PDB entry 8ABA | electron microscopy, 3.20 A resolution | chains C and A of the 20 polymer chains in the assembly

== Chain C ==
Protein: Cytochrome b
From: Yarrowia lipolytica
Reference sequence: Q9B6D0 (CYB_YARLI); numbering as in UniProt (aligned over 1-385)
Amino-acid sequence (385 residues; row label = number of the first residue in the row):
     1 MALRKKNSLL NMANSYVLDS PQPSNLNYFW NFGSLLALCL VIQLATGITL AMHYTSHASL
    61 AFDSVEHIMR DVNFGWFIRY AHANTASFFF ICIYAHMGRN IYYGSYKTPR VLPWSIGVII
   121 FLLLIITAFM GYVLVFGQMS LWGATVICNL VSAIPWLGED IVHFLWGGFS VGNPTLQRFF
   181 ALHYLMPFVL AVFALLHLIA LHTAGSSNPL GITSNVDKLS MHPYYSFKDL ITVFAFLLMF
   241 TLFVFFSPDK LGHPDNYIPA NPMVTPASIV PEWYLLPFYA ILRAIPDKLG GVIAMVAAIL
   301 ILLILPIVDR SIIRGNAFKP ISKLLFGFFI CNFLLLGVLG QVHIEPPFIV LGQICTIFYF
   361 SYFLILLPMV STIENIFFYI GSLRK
Unresolved in the structure: 384-385
Bound ions: heme Fe site 1: His-82, His-183; heme Fe site 2: His-96, His-197
Ligand contacts:
  - heme (HEM), molecule 1: Trp-30, Phe-32, Gly-33, Ser-34, Leu-36, Ala-37, Leu-40, Phe-89, Ile-93, His-96, Met-97, Arg-99, Asn-100, Ser-105, Arg-110, Pro-113, Trp-114, Gly-117, Val-118, Ile-120, Phe-121, Leu-190, Ala-194, His-197, Leu-198, Leu-201, Ser-206, Ser-207
  - heme (HEM), molecule 2: Leu-40, Gln-43, Leu-44, Gly-47, Ile-48, Leu-50, Ala-51, Tyr-54, Val-65, Arg-79, His-82, Ala-83, Ala-86, Phe-89, Leu-124, Thr-127, Ala-128, Gly-131, Tyr-132, Leu-134, Val-135, Phe-180, His-183, Tyr-184, Pro-187, Leu-190, Glu-272, Tyr-274
  - 1,2-diacyl-sn-glycero-3-phosphocholine (PC1): Asn-27, Phe-29, Tyr-94, Ala-95, Gly-98, Arg-99, Tyr-102, Tyr-103, Pro-209, Leu-210, Ala-317, Lys-323, Phe-326, Gly-327, Ile-330, Cys-331, Phe-333
  - phosphatidylethanolamine (PTY), molecule 1: Ser-34, Ala-37, Leu-38, Val-41, His-222, Pro-223, Ser-226, Phe-227, Asp-229, Leu-230, Val-233, Phe-234
  - phosphatidylethanolamine (PTY), molecule 2: Phe-74, Phe-77, Leu-237, Phe-240, Phe-245
Curated features (UniProtKB/Swiss-Prot):
  - binding site (heme b): His-82, His-96, His-183, His-197
  - binding site (a ubiquinone): His-202

== Chain A ==
Protein: YALI0A14806p
From: Yarrowia lipolytica
Reference sequence: Q6CGY9 (Q6CGY9_YARLI); numbering as in UniProt (aligned over 1-474)
Amino-acid sequence (474 residues; each row starts with the number of its first residue):
     1 MNSLLRLPAL KRGVFTMSKR GLATTVSPKT RTSNLKNGLT IASESNPLVQ TATVGVWIDA
    61 GSRNENAYNN GTAHFFEHLA FKGTDKRSQH QLELDIENMG GHLNAYTSRE STVYYAKSFK
   121 DDVPKSVEIL ADILQHSKLA ESAIDREREV ITRELEEVNK QYEEVVFDHL HATAFMNQPL
   181 GRTILGPREN IQTITNTELR KFITENYTAD RMVLVGAGAV DHDALVELAE KYFSHLPSSQ
   241 SPVPLGTPRS SGEDANQNPI PNFVGSEVRL RDDTMPVAHI AIAVEGVSWT SEDYYTALVA
   301 QAIIGNYDRA VGTSRHQGSR LSNIVSENNL ANSFQSFSTS YSDTGLWGIY LTSENTTQID
   361 DLVHFTLKEW NRLSTSVSNL QVERAKSQLK AGLLLSLDGT TYVAEDIGRQ LTTLGRRVTP
   421 AEVEAKLEAV TEHDVRAWAQ KTLYDKDIAL VGLGPIEGLY DYNRIRNDMS MMRW
Unresolved in the structure: 1-25, 249-259
Ligand contacts:
  - 1,2-diacyl-sn-glycero-3-phosphocholine (PC1): Asp-445, Ser-470, Met-472
  - phosphatidylethanolamine (PTY): Asn-467, Ser-470, Met-472
  - 1,2-dimyristoyl-sn-glycero-3-phosphate (XP4): Arg-372, Ser-376, Arg-473

== How chain C and chain A interact ==
Contacting residue pairs - 23 pairs, chain C then chain A:
  Met-1(C) / Asn-328(A)
  Met-1(C) / Gln-358(A)
  Met-1(C) / Asp-361(A)
  Met-1(C) / Phe-365(A)
  Ala-2(C) / Asp-361(A)  hydrogen bond (backbone-side chain)
  Ala-2(C) / Phe-365(A)
  Arg-4(C) / Asp-360(A)  salt bridge
  Arg-4(C) / Tyr-460(A)  hydrogen bond
  Arg-4(C) / Arg-464(A)
  Lys-5(C) / Thr-357(A)
  Lys-5(C) / Asp-360(A)  salt bridge
  Lys-5(C) / Asp-361(A)  salt bridge
  Leu-18(C) / Arg-464(A)
  Asp-19(C) / Tyr-460(A)  hydrogen bond
  Asp-19(C) / Arg-464(A)  salt bridge
  Leu-219(C) / Asp-461(A)
  Ser-220(C) / Tyr-460(A)
  Ser-220(C) / Asp-461(A)
  Ser-220(C) / Arg-464(A)  hydrogen bond
  His-222(C) / Arg-464(A)
  Pro-223(C) / Arg-464(A)
  Tyr-224(C) / Asp-461(A)  hydrogen bond
  Tyr-224(C) / Asn-463(A)  hydrogen bond
Also at the interface, not in a pair above, chain C (13 interface residues in all): Asn-215, Val-216
Also at the interface, not in a pair above, chain A (14 interface residues in all): Arg-271, His-364, Glu-457, Tyr-462

== Summary ==
13 residues of chain C and 14 residues of chain A are in contact, with 6 hydrogen bonds and 4 salt bridges.
Among the polar pairs are Arg-4(C)/Asp-360(A), Lys-5(C)/Asp-360(A) and Lys-5(C)/Asp-361(A). One
phosphatidylethanolamine molecule is bound between chain C and chain A.
Here chain C is Cytochrome b and chain A is YALI0A14806p, both from Yarrowia lipolytica. Entry 8ABA (Complex
III2 from Yarrowia lipolytica, ascorbate-reduced, int-position) was determined by electron microscopy,
deposited together with 8AB6, 8AB7, 8AB8, 8AB9, 8ABB, 8ABE and 11 further entries.
